8OZ6 - chains C and G of the 16 polymer chains in the assembly; structure by electron microscopy, 3.97 A resolution.

[Chain C (and G)]
Molecule: TIR domain-containing protein
From: Maribacter polysiphoniae
Notes: chain G of this document is another copy of the same molecule, construct and numbering; everything in this record applies to it too
Reference sequence: A0A316E683 (A0A316E683_9FLAO); residue numbers follow UniProt; this construct covers 1-452
Sequence (452 residues; row label = number of the first residue in the row):
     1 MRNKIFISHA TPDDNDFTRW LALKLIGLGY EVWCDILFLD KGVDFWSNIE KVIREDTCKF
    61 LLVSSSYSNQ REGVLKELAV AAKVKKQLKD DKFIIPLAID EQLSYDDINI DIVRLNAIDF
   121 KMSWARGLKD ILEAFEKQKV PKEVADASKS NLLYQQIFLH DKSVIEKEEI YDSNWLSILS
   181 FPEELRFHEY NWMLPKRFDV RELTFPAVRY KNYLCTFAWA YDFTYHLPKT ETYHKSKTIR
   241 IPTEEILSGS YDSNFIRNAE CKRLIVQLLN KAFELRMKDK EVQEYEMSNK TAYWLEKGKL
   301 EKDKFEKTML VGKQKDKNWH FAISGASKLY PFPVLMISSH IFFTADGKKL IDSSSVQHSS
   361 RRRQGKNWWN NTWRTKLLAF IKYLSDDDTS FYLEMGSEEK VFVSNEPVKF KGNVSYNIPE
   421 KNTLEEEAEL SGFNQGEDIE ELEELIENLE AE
Disordered / not traced: 419-452
From the paper describing this entry:
  - catalytic residues: E77 (citing earlier work)

[Interface between chain C and chain G]
Residue-residue contacts - 24 pairs, chain C then chain G:
  D44(C) - L75(G)
  W46(C) - K83(G)
  W46(C) - I110(G)
  S47(C) - L75(G)
  E50(C) - D107(G)
  E50(C) - I108(G)
  E50(C) - N109(G)
  E50(C) - I110(G)
  R54(C) - D107(G)  salt bridge
  R54(C) - I108(G)
  E72(C) - K85(G)  salt bridge
  E72(C) - K86(G)  salt bridge
  L75(C) - R114(G)  hydrogen bond (backbone-side chain)
  K76(C) - I110(G)
  K76(C) - D111(G)  salt bridge
  K76(C) - R114(G)
  E77(C) - I110(G)
  A79(C) - V113(G)  hydrophobic
  A79(C) - R114(G)
  V80(C) - I110(G)  hydrophobic
  V80(C) - V113(G)  hydrophobic
  K83(C) - D106(G)
  K83(C) - V113(G)
  Q87(C) - D106(G)
Other interface residues (no listed pair), chain C (15 interface residues in all): I49, V84
Other interface residues (no listed pair), chain G (14 interface residues in all): A79, Y105

[Overview]
Chain C and chain G form an interface of 15 and 14 residues respectively; the contacts include 1 hydrogen bond
and 4 salt bridges. Among the polar pairs are R54(C)-D107(G), E72(C)-K85(G) and E72(C)-K86(G). From the paper:
the catalytic residue E77(C).
Both chains are TIR domain-containing protein (Maribacter polysiphoniae). Entry 8OZ6 (cryoEM structure of
SPARTA complex ligand-free) was determined by electron microscopy together with 8OZC, 8OZD, 8OZE, 8OZF, 8OZG
and 8OZI from the same study.
